5FV1 - chains V and W of the 4 polymer chains in the assembly; structure by X-ray diffraction, 2.70 A resolution.

# Chain V (and W)
Protein: Vascular endothelial growth factor A
Source organism: Homo sapiens
Notes: fragment: vegf residues 27-136; chain W of this document is another copy of the same molecule, construct and numbering; everything in this record applies to it too
UniProtKB: P15692 (VEGFA_HUMAN); residues 1-110 here correspond to UniProt positions 27-136 (UniProt number = residue number + 26)
Amino-acid sequence (116 residues; numbered 1 to 116; the number before each row is that of its first residue):
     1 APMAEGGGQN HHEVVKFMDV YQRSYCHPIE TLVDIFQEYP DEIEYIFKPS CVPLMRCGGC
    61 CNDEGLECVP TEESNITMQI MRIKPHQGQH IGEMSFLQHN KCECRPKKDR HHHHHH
Disordered / not traced: 1-13, 109-116 (chain W: 1-12, 113-116)
Sequence notes: expression tag (111-116)
Disulfides: Cys26-Cys68, Cys57-Cys102, Cys61-Cys104

# How chain V and chain W interact
Disulfides between the chains: Cys51(V)-Cys60(W), Cys60(V)-Cys51(W)
Contacting residue pairs (59; chain V residue first):
  Val14(V) with Thr77(W); Glu93(W)
  Val15(V) with Thr77(W), hydrogen bond (backbone-backbone); Met78(W); Gln79(W), hydrogen bond (backbone-backbone)
  Lys16(V) with Gln79(W)
  Phe17(V) with Lys48(W); Gln79(W), hydrogen bond (backbone-side chain); Met81(W), hydrophobic
  Val20(V) with Pro49(W), hydrophobic; Val52(W), hydrophobic; Met78(W), hydrophobic; Gln79(W); Ile80(W), hydrophobic
  Tyr21(V) with Lys48(W); Pro49(W), hydrophobic
  Arg23(V) with Glu30(W), salt bridge; Pro53(W)
  Ser24(V) with Leu32(W); Pro49(W); Cys51(W), hydrogen bond (side chain-backbone)
  Ile29(V) with Glu30(W); Leu32(W), hydrophobic
  Glu30(V) with Arg23(W), salt bridge
  Leu32(V) with Gly58(W); Gly59(W)
  Lys48(V) with Phe17(W); Tyr21(W)
  Pro49(V) with Phe17(W); Val20(W), hydrophobic; Tyr21(W), hydrophobic; Ser24(W); Asn62(W)
  Ser50(V) with Cys60(W); Asn62(W), hydrogen bond (backbone-side chain)
  Cys51(V) with Ser24(W), hydrogen bond (backbone-side chain); Gly59(W); Cys60(W), disulfide
  Val52(V) with Val20(W), hydrophobic
  Pro53(V) with Arg23(W)
  Gly58(V) with Leu32(W)
  Gly59(V) with Leu32(W); Cys51(W)
  Cys60(V) with Ser50(W); Cys51(W), disulfide
  Asn62(V) with Pro49(W); Ser50(W), hydrogen bond (side chain-backbone)
  Thr77(V) with Val14(W); Val15(W), hydrogen bond (backbone-backbone)
  Met78(V) with Val15(W); Val20(W), hydrophobic
  Gln79(V) with Val14(W); Val15(W), hydrogen bond (backbone-backbone); Lys16(W); Phe17(W), hydrogen bond (side chain-backbone); Val20(W)
  Ile80(V) with Val20(W), hydrophobic
  Met81(V) with Phe17(W), hydrophobic
  Glu93(V) with Val14(W)
Other interface residues (no listed pair), chain V (30 interface residues in all): His27, Ile76, Ile91
Other interface residues (no listed pair), chain W (30 interface residues in all): His27, Ile29, Ile76, Ile91

# Summary
The chain V/chain W interface involves 30 residues from each chain, with 2 disulfide bonds, 10 hydrogen bonds
and 2 salt bridges. Among the polar pairs are Arg23(V)-Glu30(W), Phe17(V)-Gln79(W) and Ser24(V)-Cys51(W).
Chain V and chain W are both Vascular endothelial growth factor A (Homo sapiens); the structure, Crystal
structure of hVEGF in complex with VK domain antibody, was determined by X-ray diffraction, deposited together
with 5FV2.
